Entry 5S52 (X-ray diffraction, 2.83 A resolution); this record covers chains A and F of the 6 polymer chains in the assembly.

[Chain A]
Molecule: Tubulin alpha-1B chain
Source organism: Bos taurus
UniProtKB: P81947 (TBA1B_BOVIN); residues 1-451 here = UniProt positions 1-451
Chain sequence (451 residues; each row starts with the number of its first residue):
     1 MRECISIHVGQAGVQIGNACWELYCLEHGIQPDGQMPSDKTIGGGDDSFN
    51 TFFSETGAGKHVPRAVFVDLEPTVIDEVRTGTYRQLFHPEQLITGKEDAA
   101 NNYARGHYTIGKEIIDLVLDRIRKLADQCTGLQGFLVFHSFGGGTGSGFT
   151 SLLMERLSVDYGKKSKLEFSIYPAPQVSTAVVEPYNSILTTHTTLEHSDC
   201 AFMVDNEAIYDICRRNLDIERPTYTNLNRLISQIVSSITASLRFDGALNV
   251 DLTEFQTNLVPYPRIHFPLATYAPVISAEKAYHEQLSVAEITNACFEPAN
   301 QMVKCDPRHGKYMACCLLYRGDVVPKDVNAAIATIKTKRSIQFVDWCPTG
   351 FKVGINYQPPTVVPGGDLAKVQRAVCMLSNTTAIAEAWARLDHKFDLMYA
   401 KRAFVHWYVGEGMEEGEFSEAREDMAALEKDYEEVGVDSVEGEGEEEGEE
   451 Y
Not modelled in the structure: 439-451
Metal / ion sites: Ca2+: Asp39, Thr41, Gly44, Glu55
Ligand contacts: GTP (guanosine-5'-triphosphate): Val9, Gly10, Gln11, Ala12, Gln15, Ile16, Asp69, Asp98, Ala99, Ala100, Asn101, Asn102, Ser140, Gly142, Gly143, Gly144, Thr145, Gly146, Ile171, Pro173, Val177, Ser178, Glu183, Asn206, Tyr224, Leu227, Asn228, Ile231

[Chain F]
Molecule: Tubulin-Tyrosine Ligase
Source organism: Gallus gallus
UniProtKB: E1BQ43 (E1BQ43_CHICK); residues 1-378 here = UniProt positions 1-378
Chain sequence (384 residues; numbered 1 to 384; the number before each row is that of its first residue):
     1 MYTFVVRDENSSVYAEVSRLLLATGQWKRLRKDNPRFNLMLGERNRLPFG
    51 RLGHEPGLVQLVNYYRGADKLCRKASLVKLIKTSPELSESCTWFPESYVI
   101 YPTNLKTPVAPAQNGIRHLINNTRTDEREVFLAAYNRRREGREGNVWIAK
   151 SSAGAKGEGILISSEASELLDFIDEQGQVHVIQKYLEKPLLLEPGHRKFD
   201 IRSWVLVDHLYNIYLYREGVLRTSSEPYNSANFQDKTCHLTNHCIQKEYS
   251 KNYGRYEEGNEMFFEEFNQYLMDALNTTLENSILLQIKHIIRSCLMCIEP
   301 AISTKHLHYQSFQLFGFDFMVDEELKVWLIEVNGAPACAQKLYAELCQGI
   351 VDVAISSVFPLADTGQKTSQPTSIFIKLHHHHHH
Not modelled in the structure: 106-124, 156-158, 363-370, 383-384
Construct notes: expression tag (379-384)
Metal / ion sites: Mg2+: Glu331 (together with AMP-PCP)
Ligand contacts: AMP-PCP (ACP; phosphomethylphosphonic acid adenylate ester): Lys74, Pro95, Ile148, Lys150, Ala155, Gln183, Lys184, Tyr185, Leu186, Lys198, Asp200, Arg202, Arg222, His239, Leu240, Thr241, Asn242, Asp318, Met320, Ile330, Glu331, Asn333

[Interface between chain A and chain F]
Contacting residue pairs - 17 pairs, chain A then chain F:
  Gln176(A) - Pro56(F)
  Glu207(A) - His54(F)  salt bridge
  Glu297(A) - His306(F)
  Pro298(A) - Leu307(F)  hydrophobic
  Lys304(A) - His54(F)
  Cys305(A) - His308(F)
  Arg308(A) - Pro300(F)
  Arg308(A) - Ala301(F)
  Arg308(A) - Ser303(F)  hydrogen bond (side chain-backbone)
  His309(A) - Arg66(F)  hydrogen bond (side chain-backbone)
  His309(A) - Gly67(F)
  His309(A) - Ala301(F)
  Lys338(A) - Pro300(F)
  Glu386(A) - Arg66(F)  salt bridge
  Arg390(A) - Gly50(F)
  Arg390(A) - His54(F)  hydrogen bond
  His393(A) - Arg51(F)
Interface residues without a listed pair, chain A (16 interface residues in all): Pro175, Asp306, Ser340, Glu433
Interface residues without a listed pair, chain F (16 interface residues in all): Arg46, Gly53, Gly57, Ile302

[Summary]
Chain A and chain F each contribute 16 residues to their interface, with 3 hydrogen bonds and 2 salt bridges.
Polar contacts include Glu207(A)-His54(F), Glu386(A)-Arg66(F) and Arg308(A)-Ser303(F). Chain A binds GTP.
Chain F binds AMP-PCP.
Here chain A is Tubulin alpha-1B chain (Bos taurus) and chain F is Tubulin-Tyrosine Ligase (Gallus gallus).
Entry 5S52 (Tubulin-Z50145861-complex) was determined by X-ray diffraction together with 5S4L, 5S4M, 5S4N,
5S4O, 5S4P, 5S4Q and 52 further entries from the same study.
